5GM2 - chains B and E of the 6 polymer chains in the assembly; structure by X-ray diffraction, 2.80 A resolution.

# Chain B (and E)
Protein: O-methylransferase
Source organism: Streptomyces blastmyceticus
Notes: chain E of this document is another copy of the same molecule, construct and numbering; everything in this record applies to it too
UniProtKB: A0A077K7L1 (A0A077K7L1_9ACTN); residue numbers follow UniProt; this construct covers 1-289
Amino-acid sequence (297 residues; row label = number of the first residue in the row):
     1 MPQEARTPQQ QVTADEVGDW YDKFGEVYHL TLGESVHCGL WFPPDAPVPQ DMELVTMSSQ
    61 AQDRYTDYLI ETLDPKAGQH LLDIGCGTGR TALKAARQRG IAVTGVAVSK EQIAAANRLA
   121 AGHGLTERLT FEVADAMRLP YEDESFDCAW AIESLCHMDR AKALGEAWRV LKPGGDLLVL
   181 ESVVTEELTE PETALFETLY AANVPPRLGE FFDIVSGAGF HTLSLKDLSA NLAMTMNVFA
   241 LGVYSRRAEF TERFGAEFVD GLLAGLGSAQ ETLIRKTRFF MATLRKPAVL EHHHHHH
Disordered / not traced: 1-8, 291-297 (chain E: 1-10, 290-297)
Differences from the reference sequence: expression tag (290-297)
Small-molecule neighbours:
  - S-adenosylhomocysteine (SAH), molecule 1: Ala14, Val17, Tyr21, Ser35, Val36, His37
  - S-adenosylhomocysteine (SAH), molecule 2: Asp83, Gly85, Cys86, Gly87, Thr91, Val106, Ala107, Val108, Ser109, Gln112, Ala134, Asp135, Ala136, Met137, Ile152, Glu153, Ser154, His157, Met158
  - Teleocidin A 1 (TEX; (2S,5S)-9-[(3R)-3,7-dimethylocta-1,6-dien-3-yl]-5-(hydroxymethyl)-1-methyl-2-(propan-2-yl)-1,2,4,5,6,8-hexahydro-3H-[1,4]diazonino[7,6,5-cd]indol-3-one), molecule 1: Tyr21, Tyr28, Leu32, Val36, His37, Cys38
  - Teleocidin A 1 (TEX), molecule 2: Glu153, Leu155, Cys156, His157, Arg160, Leu180, Glu181, Ser182, Phe196, Tyr200, Pro205, Leu232, Thr235, Met236, Leu273, Thr277, Phe279

# Interface between chain B and chain E
Contacting residue pairs (21; chain B residue first):
  Thr185(B) - His221(E)
  Leu208(B) - Phe212(E)  hydrophobic
  Gly209(B) - Gly209(E)
  Gly209(B) - Asp213(E)
  Phe212(B) - Leu208(E)  hydrophobic
  Asp213(B) - Gly209(E)
  His221(B) - Thr185(E)
  His221(B) - Arg278(E)  hydrogen bond
  Thr222(B) - Leu225(E)
  Leu223(B) - Leu225(E)
  Leu223(B) - Lys226(E)
  Leu223(B) - Asp227(E)  hydrogen bond (backbone-backbone)
  Leu223(B) - Arg278(E)
  Ser224(B) - Leu225(E)
  Leu225(B) - Leu223(E)
  Leu225(B) - Ser224(E)
  Leu225(B) - Leu225(E)  hydrogen bond (backbone-backbone)
  Lys226(B) - Leu223(E)
  Asp227(B) - Leu223(E)  hydrogen bond (backbone-backbone)
  Arg278(B) - His221(E)  hydrogen bond
  Arg278(B) - Leu223(E)
Interface residues without a listed pair, chain B (15 interface residues in all): Glu210, Ser216
Interface residues without a listed pair, chain E (15 interface residues in all): Glu210, Ser216, Thr222

# Summary
Chain B and chain E each contribute 15 residues to their interface, with 5 hydrogen bonds. Polar contacts
include His221(B)-Arg278(E), Leu223(B)-Asp227(E) and Leu225(B)-Leu225(E). Chain B binds S-adenosylhomocysteine
and Teleocidin A 1.
Chain B and chain E are both O-methylransferase (Streptomyces blastmyceticus); the structure, Crystal
structure of methyltransferase TleD complexed with SAH and teleocidin A1, was determined by X-ray diffraction.
